Entry 7FJ1 (electron microscopy, 4.43 A resolution (low resolution: residue-level contacts below are approximate; hydrogen-bond / salt-bridge calls are withheld)); this record covers chains j and k of the 51 polymer chains in the assembly.

== Chain j (and k) ==
Protein: Triplex capsid protein 2
Source organism: Suid alphaherpesvirus 1
Notes: chain k of this document is another copy of the same molecule, construct and numbering; everything in this record applies to it too
Reference sequence: G3G8T3 (G3G8T3_9ALPH); residue numbers follow UniProt; this construct covers 1-296
Amino-acid sequence (296 residues; numbered 1 to 296; the number before each row is that of its first residue):
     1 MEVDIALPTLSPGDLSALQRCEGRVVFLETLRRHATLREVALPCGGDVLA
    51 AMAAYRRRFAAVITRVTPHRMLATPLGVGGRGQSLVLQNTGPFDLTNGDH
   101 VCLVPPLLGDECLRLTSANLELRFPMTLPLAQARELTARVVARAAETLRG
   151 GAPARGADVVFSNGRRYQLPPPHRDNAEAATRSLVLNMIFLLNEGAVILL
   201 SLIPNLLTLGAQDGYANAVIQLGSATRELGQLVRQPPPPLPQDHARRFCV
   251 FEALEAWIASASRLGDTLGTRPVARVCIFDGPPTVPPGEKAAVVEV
Unresolved in the structure: 150-156, 226-247 (chain k: 149-167)
Cystine bridges: Cys44-Cys112

== Interface between chain j and chain k ==
Pairs across the interface (71; chain j residue first):
  Leu31(j) with Cys277(k); Ile278(k); Phe279(k)
  Arg32(j) with Phe279(k)
  Arg56(j) with His100(k); Arg275(k)
  Arg58(j) with Arg275(k)
  Phe59(j) with Arg275(k); Val276(k); Cys277(k)
  Gly77(j) with Arg81(k)
  Val78(j) with Val294(k)
  Arg134(j) with Glu255(k); Ile258(k)
  Glu135(j) with Phe251(k)
  Ala138(j) with Phe251(k); Ile258(k)
  Arg139(j) with Phe248(k); Phe251(k)
  Val141(j) with Leu254(k)
  Ala142(j) with Leu254(k)
  Leu148(j) with Asn205(k)
  Arg149(j) with Leu202(k); Asn205(k)
  Leu186(j) with Leu206(k)
  Asn187(j) with Val219(k)
  Met188(j) with Trp257(k)
  Ile189(j) with Leu206(k)
  Phe190(j) with Val219(k); Ile220(k); Ser224(k)
  Leu191(j) with Trp257(k)
  Leu192(j) with Leu191(k); Leu199(k); Trp257(k)
  Asn193(j) with Leu199(k); Leu200(k); Ile203(k)
  Glu194(j) with Ser224(k); Ala225(k); Thr226(k)
  Val197(j) with Ala225(k); Thr226(k); Leu229(k)
  Leu199(j) with Met188(k); Ile189(k)
  Tyr215(j) with Ile189(k)
  Val219(j) with Ile189(k)
  Leu222(j) with Arg182(k); Val185(k); Leu186(k)
  Phe251(j) with Ala142(k); Glu146(k)
  Leu254(j) with Ala142(k); Ala145(k); Leu184(k)
  Glu255(j) with Ala138(k); Ala142(k)
  Trp257(j) with Met188(k); Leu264(k)
  Ile258(j) with Ala138(k); Val141(k)
  Ala259(j) with Ala138(k)
  Ala261(j) with Leu264(k)
  Ser262(j) with Arg134(k); Gly265(k)
  Gly265(j) with Ala261(k); Ser262(k)
  Asp266(j) with Leu130(k)
  Leu268(j) with Ile258(k)
  Val296(j) with Arg81(k)
Interface residues without a listed pair, chain j (54 interface residues in all): Thr30, Arg57, Gly79, Thr137, Ala145, Ala157, Gly195, Ala196, Leu200, Gly223, Phe248, Ala253, Thr270
Interface residues without a listed pair, chain k (57 interface residues in all): Gly82, Asn97, Gly98, Arg139, Phe190, Leu192, Ile198, Leu209, Gln221, Gly223, Glu228, Pro238, Val250

== In short ==
The interface between chain j and chain k involves 54 residues on one side and 57 on the other.
Chain j and chain k are both Triplex capsid protein 2 (Suid alphaherpesvirus 1); the structure, Cryo-EM
structure of pseudorabies virus C-capsid, was determined by electron microscopy (same publication as 7FJ3).
